6HL2 - chains A and B; structure by X-ray diffraction, 1.95 A resolution.

== Chain A ==
Name: NADH-quinone oxidoreductase subunit E
Source organism: Aquifex aeolicus
Notes: EC 1.6.5.11
UniProtKB: O66842 (NUOE_AQUAE); residues 1-160 here = UniProt positions 1-160
Chain sequence (160 residues; each row starts with the number of its first residue):
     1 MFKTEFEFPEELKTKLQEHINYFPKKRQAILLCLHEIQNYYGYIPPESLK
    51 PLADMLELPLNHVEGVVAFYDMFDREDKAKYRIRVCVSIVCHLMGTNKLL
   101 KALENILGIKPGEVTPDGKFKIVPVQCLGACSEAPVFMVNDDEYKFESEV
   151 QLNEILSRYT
Unresolved in the structure: 1-4
Bound ions: 2Fe-2S cluster Fe: Cys86, Cys91, Cys127, Cys131
Residues lining bound ligands: 2Fe-2S cluster (FES): Cys86, Ser88, Ile89, Val90, Cys91, Cys127, Leu128, Gly129, Ala130, Cys131, Val136
Swiss-Prot annotation at these positions:
  - binding site ([2Fe-2S] cluster): Cys86, Cys91, Cys127, Cys131
Reported in the primary citation:
  - 2Fe-2S cluster coordination: Cys86, Cys91, Cys127, Cys131

== Chain B ==
Name: NADH-quinone oxidoreductase subunit F
Source organism: Aquifex aeolicus
Notes: EC 1.6.5.11
UniProtKB: O66841 (NUOF_AQUAE); residue numbers follow UniProt; this construct covers 1-426
Chain sequence (434 residues; each row starts with the number of its first residue):
     1 MRSYPAIPRIYAETTLNMLLKRAKKPRVHSIDEYLKDGGYQALEKALNMS
    51 PEEIIDWVDKSTLRGRGGAGFPTGKKWKFAVQNPGPRYFICNADESEPGT
   101 FKDRIIIERDPHLLIEGIIISSYAIGANEAYIYIRGEYPAGYYILRDAIE
   151 EAKKKGFLGKNILGSGFDLEIYVARGAGAYICGEETALIESLEGKRGHPR
   201 LKPPYPVQKGLWGKPTVVNNVETIANVPFIISMGWEEYRYIGPSDYAGPK
   251 LFPVSGKVKKPGVYELPMNTTLREVIFKYAGGTLGNKKVKAVFSGALDCF
   301 SSEELDIPMDYSPLGFGGTGTVIVLTEEDDIVEAALKIAEFYEHETCGQC
   351 TPCRVGCYEQANLLEKIYKGEATEQDWEGFDFVNRNIQPTSICGLGAVAG
   401 RLIRQTLEKFPEEWEKYRKKSASLPLAGHHHHHH
Unresolved in the structure: 1-2, 419-434
Construct notes: expression tag (427-434)
Bound ions: Na+: Asp94, Ala179; 4Fe-4S cluster Fe: Cys347, Cys350, Cys353, Cys393
Residues lining bound ligands:
  - FMN (flavin mononucleotide): Gly65, Arg66, Gly67, Gly68, Ala69, Phe71, Lys76, Asn92, Asp94, Glu95, Tyr180, Ile181, Gly183, Glu184, Glu185, Val218, Asn219, Asn220, Thr223, Gly394, Leu395
  - 4Fe-4S cluster (SF4): Ile181, Pro199, Thr346, Cys347, Gly348, Gln349, Cys350, Cys353, Ser391, Ile392, Cys393, Leu395, Gly396
Swiss-Prot annotation at these positions:
  - binding site (NAD(+)): Gly65 to Gly74
  - binding site (FMN): Gly176 to Thr223
  - binding site ([4Fe-4S] cluster): Cys347, Cys350, Cys353, Cys393
Reported in the primary citation:
  - 4Fe-4S cluster coordination: Cys347, Cys350, Cys353, Cys393
  - contacts within the chain: Asp94-Ser96 (hydrogen bond)

== Interface between chain A and chain B ==
Pairs across the interface - 97 pairs, chain A then chain B:
  Tyr22(A) - Arg146(B)
  Tyr22(A) - Ile171(B)
  Tyr22(A) - Tyr172(B)
  Tyr22(A) - Val173(B)  hydrogen bond (side chain-backbone)
  Phe23(A) - Tyr131(B)  hydrophobic
  Phe23(A) - Tyr172(B)  hydrophobic
  Phe23(A) - Val173(B)
  Pro24(A) - Glu129(B)
  Pro24(A) - Tyr131(B)
  Pro24(A) - Tyr172(B)
  Lys25(A) - Trp212(B)
  Arg27(A) - Glu193(B)
  Arg27(A) - Gly194(B)
  Arg27(A) - Trp212(B)
  Gln28(A) - Tyr131(B)  hydrogen bond
  Gln28(A) - Leu192(B)  hydrogen bond (side chain-backbone)
  Gln28(A) - Trp212(B)
  Ile30(A) - Gly194(B)
  Leu31(A) - Arg175(B)
  Leu31(A) - Ser191(B)
  Leu32(A) - Tyr142(B)
  Leu32(A) - Arg175(B)
  His35(A) - Arg175(B)
  His35(A) - Gly176(B)  hydrogen bond (side chain-backbone)
  His35(A) - Ala177(B)
  His62(A) - Gly194(B)  hydrogen bond (side chain-backbone)
  His62(A) - Lys195(B)
  Gly65(A) - Arg196(B)
  Val66(A) - Gly194(B)
  Phe69(A) - Ala179(B)  hydrophobic
  Phe69(A) - Ile181(B)  hydrophobic
  Phe69(A) - Arg196(B)
  Phe69(A) - Gly197(B)
  Phe69(A) - His198(B)
  Tyr70(A) - Ala177(B)
  Tyr70(A) - Cys182(B)  hydrophobic
  Tyr70(A) - Ser191(B)  hydrogen bond
  Tyr70(A) - Lys195(B)  hydrogen bond (side chain-backbone)
  Tyr70(A) - Arg196(B)
  Tyr70(A) - Gly197(B)  hydrogen bond (side chain-backbone)
  Asp71(A) - Ala177(B)  hydrogen bond (backbone-backbone)
  Asp71(A) - Gly178(B)
  Asp71(A) - His344(B)  salt bridge
  Met72(A) - Gly136(B)
  Met72(A) - Glu137(B)
  Met72(A) - Ala177(B)  hydrogen bond (backbone-backbone)
  Met72(A) - Gly178(B)
  Phe73(A) - Ala177(B)  hydrophobic
  Val87(A) - Lys337(B)
  Ile89(A) - Pro98(B)  hydrophobic
  Ile89(A) - Ala334(B)
  Ile89(A) - Lys337(B)
  Val90(A) - Ser255(B)
  Val90(A) - Gly256(B)
  Val90(A) - Ile323(B)  hydrophobic
  His92(A) - Glu333(B)  salt bridge
  His92(A) - Lys337(B)
  Met94(A) - Lys257(B)
  Met94(A) - Leu284(B)  hydrophobic
  Gln126(A) - Phe341(B)
  Gln126(A) - His344(B)
  Gln126(A) - Glu345(B)
  Cys127(A) - Pro98(B)  hydrophobic
  Cys127(A) - Gly99(B)
  Cys127(A) - Arg135(B)  hydrogen bond (backbone-side chain)
  Leu128(A) - Arg104(B)  hydrogen bond (backbone-side chain)
  Leu128(A) - Arg135(B)
  Leu128(A) - Glu137(B)
  Leu128(A) - Tyr138(B)
  Gly129(A) - Thr100(B)
  Gly129(A) - Phe101(B)
  Gly129(A) - Arg104(B)  hydrogen bond (backbone-side chain)
  Gly129(A) - Arg135(B)
  Gly129(A) - Tyr138(B)
  Ala130(A) - Arg104(B)
  Cys131(A) - Gly99(B)  hydrogen bond (side chain-backbone)
  Cys131(A) - Phe101(B)  hydrophobic
  Cys131(A) - Ser255(B)
  Ser132(A) - Ile10(B)
  Ser132(A) - Phe101(B)
  Ser132(A) - Ser255(B)
  Ser132(A) - Pro261(B)
  Ser132(A) - Gly262(B)
  Glu133(A) - Pro8(B)
  Glu133(A) - Arg9(B)
  Met138(A) - Glu137(B)
  Met138(A) - Pro139(B)
  Asp141(A) - Pro5(B)
  Asp141(A) - Pro139(B)
  Asp141(A) - Tyr143(B)
  Asp142(A) - Pro5(B)
  Asp142(A) - Ala6(B)  hydrogen bond (side chain-backbone)
  Glu143(A) - Ala6(B)  hydrogen bond (backbone-backbone)
  Glu143(A) - Ile7(B)
  Glu143(A) - Pro8(B)
  Glu143(A) - Arg104(B)  salt bridge
  Tyr144(A) - Ala6(B)  hydrophobic
Interface residues without a listed pair, chain A (38 interface residues in all): Ser88, Leu93
Interface residues without a listed pair, chain B (65 interface residues in all): Ser96, Glu97, Tyr133, Ala174, Val254, Phe293, Val324, Leu325, Asp329, Ile338, Glu340, Cys347

== Summary ==
38 residues of chain A face 65 of chain B across their interface, with 16 hydrogen bonds and 3 salt bridges.
Among the polar pairs are Asp71(A)-His344(B), His92(A)-Glu333(B) and Glu143(A)-Arg104(B). From the paper:
2Fe-2S cluster coordination by Cys86(A), Cys91(A) and Cys127(A) among others; 4Fe-4S cluster coordination by
Cys347(B), Cys350(B) and Cys353(B) among others.
Chain A is NADH-quinone oxidoreductase subunit E and chain B is NADH-quinone oxidoreductase subunit F, both
from Aquifex aeolicus; the structure, wild-type NuoEF from Aquifex aeolicus - oxidized form, was determined by
X-ray diffraction (same publication as 6HL3, 6HL4, 6HLA, 6HLI, 6HLJ, 6HLM and 4 further entries).
